6K1P - chains G and J of the 11 polymer chains in the assembly; structure by electron microscopy, 3.87 A resolution.

Chain G:
Protein: Histone H2A
From: Xenopus laevis
UniProt: Q6AZJ8 (Q6AZJ8_XENLA); residues 1-129 here correspond to UniProt positions 2-130 (UniProt number = residue number + 1)
Chain sequence (129 residues; row label = number of the first residue in the row):
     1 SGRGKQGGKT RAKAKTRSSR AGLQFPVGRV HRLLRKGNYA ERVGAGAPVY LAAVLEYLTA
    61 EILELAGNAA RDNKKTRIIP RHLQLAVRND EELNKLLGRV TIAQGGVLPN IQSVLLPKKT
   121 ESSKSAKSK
Unresolved in the structure: 1-11, 119-129

Chain J:
Molecule: 167-nt DNA strand
From: Escherichia coli K-12
Sequence (167 nucleotides; each row starts with the number of its first residue; numbers below 1 keep their minus sign (DC-19 is residue -19)):
   -19 CTAGTACTTC TCGACAAGCT ATCGGATGTA TATATCTGAC ACGTGCCTGG AGACTAGGGA
    41 GTAATCCCCT TGGCGGTTAA AACGCGGGGG ACAGCGCGTA CGTGCGTTTA AGCGGTGCTA
   101 GAGCTGTCTA CGACCAATTG AGCGGCCTCG GCACCGGGAT TCTCGAG
Unresolved in the structure: -19 to 0, 147

Chain G / chain J interface:
Contacting residue pairs (14):
  Lys13(G) with DG120(J), phosphate contact
  Arg29(G) with DG122(J), phosphate contact; DC123(J), salt bridge to the phosphate
  Arg42(G) with DG112(J), sugar contact; DA113(J), phosphate contact
  Val43(G) with DG112(J), sugar contact; DA113(J), hydrogen bond to the phosphate
  Gly44(G) with DG112(J), phosphate contact
  Ala45(G) with DG112(J), phosphate contact
  Lys75(G) with DC132(J), phosphate contact
  Thr76(G) with DG131(J), sugar contact; DC132(J), hydrogen bond to the phosphate
  Arg77(G) with DG131(J), phosphate contact; DC132(J), hydrogen bond to the phosphate
Also at the interface, not in a pair above, chain G (10 interface residues in all): Thr16
Also at the interface, not in a pair above, chain J (8 interface residues in all): DA121

In short:
10 residues of chain G and 8 residues of chain J are in contact, with 3 hydrogen bonds and 1 salt bridge.
Polar contacts include Val43(G)-DA113(J), Thr76(G)-DC132(J) and Arg77(G)-DC132(J).
Here chain G is Histone H2A (Xenopus laevis) and chain J is a 167-nt DNA strand (Escherichia coli K-12). Entry
6K1P (The complex of ISWI-nucleosome in the ADP.BeF-bound state) was determined by electron microscopy
together with 6JYL and 6IRO from the same study.
